6RO0 - chains E and F of the 12 polymer chains in the assembly; structure by X-ray diffraction, 2.13 A resolution.

# Chain E
Name: Islet-activating protein S4
Source organism: Bordetella pertussis
Reference sequence: C0MPK8 (C0MPK8_BORPT); residues -41 to 110 here correspond to UniProt positions 1-152 (UniProt number = residue number + 42)
Chain sequence (152 residues; numbered -41 to 110; the number before each row is that of its first residue; numbers below 1 keep their minus sign (Met-41 is residue -41)):
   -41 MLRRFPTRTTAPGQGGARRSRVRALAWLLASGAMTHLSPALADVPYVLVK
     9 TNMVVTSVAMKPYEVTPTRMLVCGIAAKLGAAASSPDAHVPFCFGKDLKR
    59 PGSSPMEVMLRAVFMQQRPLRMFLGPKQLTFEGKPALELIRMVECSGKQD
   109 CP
Unresolved in the structure: -41 to 0
Cystine bridges: Cys31-Cys51, Cys103-Cys109

# Chain F
Name: Pertussis toxin subunit 5
Source organism: Bordetella pertussis
Reference sequence: C0MPK9 (C0MPK9_BORPT); residues -33 to 99 here correspond to UniProt positions 1-133 (UniProt number = residue number + 34)
Chain sequence (133 residues; row label = number of the first residue in the row; numbers below 1 keep their minus sign (Met-33 is residue -33)):
   -33 MQRQAGLPLKANPMHTIASILLSVLGIYSPADVAGLPTHLYKNFTVQELA
    17 LKLKGKNQEFCLTAFMSGRSLVRACLSDAGHEHDTWFDTMLGFAISAYAL
    67 KSRIALTVEDSPYPGTPGDLLELQICPLNGYCE
Unresolved in the structure: -33 to 1
Cystine bridges: Cys27-Cys41, Cys92-Cys98
From the paper describing this entry:
  - conformationally variable residues (loop rearrangement): Ala45 to Asp50

# Chain E / chain F interface
Pairs across the interface (33):
  Thr14(E) - Pro93(F)
  Ser15(E) - Gln90(F)  hydrogen bond
  Ser15(E) - Ile91(F)  hydrogen bond (side chain-backbone)
  Ser15(E) - Cys92(F)
  Val16(E) - Phe59(F)
  Val16(E) - Gln90(F)
  Val16(E) - Ile91(F)  hydrogen bond (backbone-backbone)
  Ala17(E) - Phe59(F)  hydrophobic
  Ala17(E) - Leu89(F)
  Ala17(E) - Gln90(F)
  Met18(E) - Thr55(F)
  Met18(E) - Met56(F)  hydrophobic
  Met18(E) - Phe59(F)  hydrophobic
  Met18(E) - Glu88(F)
  Met18(E) - Leu89(F)  hydrogen bond (backbone-backbone)
  Lys19(E) - Trp52(F)
  Lys19(E) - Glu88(F)
  Pro20(E) - Trp52(F)
  Pro20(E) - Leu87(F)
  Pro25(E) - Asp50(F)
  Met28(E) - Trp52(F)  hydrophobic
  His47(E) - Glu99(F)  salt bridge
  Lys54(E) - Thr55(F)
  Leu56(E) - His49(F)
  Leu56(E) - Asp50(F)
  Leu56(E) - Thr51(F)  hydrogen bond (backbone-side chain)
  Leu56(E) - Trp52(F)
  Arg58(E) - Thr51(F)  hydrogen bond (backbone-side chain)
  Arg69(E) - Ser62(F)  hydrogen bond
  Phe72(E) - Ile91(F)  hydrophobic
  Phe72(E) - Leu94(F)  hydrophobic
  Met73(E) - Leu66(F)  hydrophobic
  Glu90(E) - Gln90(F)
Also at the interface, not in a pair above, chain E (20 interface residues in all): Pro59, Gly60, Phe89
Also at the interface, not in a pair above, chain F (19 interface residues in all): Lys8
The authors on this interface:
  - interface residues, chain E: Leu82(E)
  - interface residues, chain F: Ser77(F)

# Summary
The interface between chain E and chain F involves 20 residues on one side and 19 on the other; the contacts
include 7 hydrogen bonds and 1 salt bridge. Polar contacts include His47(E)-Glu99(F), Ser15(E)-Gln90(F) and
Ser15(E)-Ile91(F). The paper reports interface residues Leu82(E) and Ser77(F); conformational variability at
Ala45(F).
Chain E is Islet-activating protein S4 and chain F is Pertussis toxin subunit 5, both from Bordetella
pertussis; the structure, Crystal structure of genetically detoxified pertussis toxin gdpt, was determined by
X-ray diffraction.
